6V93 - chains A and F of the 7 polymer chains in the assembly; structure by electron microscopy, 3.10 A resolution.

== Chain A ==
Name: DNA polymerase zeta catalytic subunit
Source organism: Saccharomyces cerevisiae (strain ATCC 204508 / S288c)
Notes: EC 2.7.7.7
UniProt: P14284 (DPOZ_YEAST); numbering as in UniProt (aligned over 1-1504)
Chain sequence (1538 residues; row label = number of the first residue in the row; numbers below 1 keep their minus sign (Met-33 is residue -33)):
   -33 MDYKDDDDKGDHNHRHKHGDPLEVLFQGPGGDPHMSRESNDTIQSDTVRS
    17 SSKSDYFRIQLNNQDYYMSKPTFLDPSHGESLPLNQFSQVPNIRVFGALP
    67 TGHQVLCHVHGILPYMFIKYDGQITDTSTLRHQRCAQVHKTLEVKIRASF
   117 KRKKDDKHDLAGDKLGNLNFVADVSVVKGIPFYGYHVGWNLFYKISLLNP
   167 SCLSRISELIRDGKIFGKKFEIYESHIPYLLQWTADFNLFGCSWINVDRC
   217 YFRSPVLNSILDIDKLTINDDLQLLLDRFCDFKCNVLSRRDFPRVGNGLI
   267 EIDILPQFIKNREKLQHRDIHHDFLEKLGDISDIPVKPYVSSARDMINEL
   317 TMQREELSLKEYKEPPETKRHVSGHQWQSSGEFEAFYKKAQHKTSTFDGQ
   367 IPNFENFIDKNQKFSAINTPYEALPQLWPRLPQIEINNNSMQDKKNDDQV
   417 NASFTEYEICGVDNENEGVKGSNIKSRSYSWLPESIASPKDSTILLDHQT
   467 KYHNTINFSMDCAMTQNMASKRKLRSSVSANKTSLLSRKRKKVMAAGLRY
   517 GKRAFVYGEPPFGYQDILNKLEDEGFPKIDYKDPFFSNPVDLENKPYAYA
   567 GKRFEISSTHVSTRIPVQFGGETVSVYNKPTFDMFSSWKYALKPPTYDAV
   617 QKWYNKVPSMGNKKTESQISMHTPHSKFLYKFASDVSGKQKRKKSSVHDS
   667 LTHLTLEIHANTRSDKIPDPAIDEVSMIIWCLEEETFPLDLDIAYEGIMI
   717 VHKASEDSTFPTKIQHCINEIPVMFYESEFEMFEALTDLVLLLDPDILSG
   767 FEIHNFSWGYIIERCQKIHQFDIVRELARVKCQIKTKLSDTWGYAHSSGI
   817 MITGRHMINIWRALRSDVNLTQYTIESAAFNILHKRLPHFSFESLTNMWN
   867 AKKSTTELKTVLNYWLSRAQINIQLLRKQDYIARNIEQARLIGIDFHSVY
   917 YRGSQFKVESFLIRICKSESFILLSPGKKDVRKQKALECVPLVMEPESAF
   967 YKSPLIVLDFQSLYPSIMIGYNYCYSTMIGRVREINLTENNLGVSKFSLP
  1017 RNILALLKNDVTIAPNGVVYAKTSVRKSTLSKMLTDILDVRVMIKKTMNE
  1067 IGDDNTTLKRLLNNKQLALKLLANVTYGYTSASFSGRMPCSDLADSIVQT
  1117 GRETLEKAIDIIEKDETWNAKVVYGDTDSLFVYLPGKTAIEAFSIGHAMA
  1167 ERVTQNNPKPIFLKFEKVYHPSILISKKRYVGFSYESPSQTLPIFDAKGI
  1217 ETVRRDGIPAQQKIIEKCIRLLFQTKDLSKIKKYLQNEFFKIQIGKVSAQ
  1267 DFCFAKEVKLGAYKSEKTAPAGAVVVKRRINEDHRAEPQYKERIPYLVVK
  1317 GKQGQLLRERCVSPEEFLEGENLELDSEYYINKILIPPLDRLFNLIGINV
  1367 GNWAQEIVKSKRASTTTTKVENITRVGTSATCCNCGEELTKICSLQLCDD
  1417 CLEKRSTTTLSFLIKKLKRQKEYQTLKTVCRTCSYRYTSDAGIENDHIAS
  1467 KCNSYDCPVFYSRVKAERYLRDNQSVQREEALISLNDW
Not modelled in the structure: -33 to 19, 118-129, 295-301, 363-364, 401-511, 625-661, 721-722, 799-804, 1373-1418, 1502-1504
Sequence notes: initiating methionine (-33); expression tag (-32 to 0)
Bound ions: Ca2+ site 1: Asp975, Phe976, Asp1144 (together with 2'-deoxycytidine-5'-triphosphate); Ca2+ site 2: Asp1144, Ser1145; 4Fe-4S cluster Fe: Cys1446, Cys1449, Cys1468, Cys1473
Small-molecule neighbours:
  - 2'-deoxycytidine-5'-triphosphate (DCP): Asp975, Phe976, Gln977, Ser978, Leu979, Tyr980, Pro981, Arg1057, Lys1086, Leu1087, Asn1090, Tyr1093, Asp1144
  - 4Fe-4S cluster (SF4): Arg852, Leu853, Pro854, Cys1446, Cys1449, Cys1468, Ser1470, Cys1473, Val1475, Phe1476, Arg1479
Swiss-Prot annotation at these positions:
  - zinc finger: Cys1398 to Cys1417 (CysA-type)
  - motif: Cys1446 to Cys1473 (CysB motif)
  - binding site (Zn(2+)): Cys1398, Cys1401, Cys1414, Cys1417
  - binding site ([4Fe-4S] cluster): Cys1446, Cys1449, Cys1468, Cys1473
From the paper describing this entry:
  - catalytic residues: Asp975, Asp1144
  - binding site for the 30-nt DNA strand: Leu1087, Asn1090, Val1091, Tyr1093, Gly1094
  - binding site for 2'-deoxycytidine-5'-triphosphate: Tyr980

== Chain F ==
Name: DNA polymerase delta small subunit
Source organism: Saccharomyces cerevisiae (strain ATCC 204508 / S288c)
Notes: EC 2.7.7.7
UniProt: P46957 (DPOD2_YEAST); residues 1-487 here = UniProt positions 1-487
Chain sequence (494 residues; numbered -6 to 487; the number before each row is that of its first residue; numbers below 1 keep their minus sign (Gly-6 is residue -6)):
    -6 GPGGDLHMDALLTKFNEDRSLQDENLSQPRTRVRIVDDNLYNKSNPFQLC
    44 YKKRDYGSQYYHIYQYRLKTFRERVLKECDKRWDAGFTLNGQLVLKKDKV
    94 LDIQGNQPCWCVGSIYCEMKYKPNVLDEVINDTYGAPDLTKSYTDKEGGS
   144 DEIMLEDESGRVLLVGDFIRSTPFITGVVVGILGMEAEAGTFQVLDICYP
   194 TPLPQNPFPAPIATCPTRGKIALVSGLNLNNTSPDRLLRLEILREFLMGR
   244 INNKIDDISLIGRLLICGNSVDFDIKSVNKDELMISLTEFSKFLHNILPS
   294 ISVDIMPGTNDPSDKSLPQQPFHKSLFDKSLESYFNGSNKEILNLVTNPY
   344 EFSYNGVDVLAVSGKNINDICKYVIPSNDNGESENKVEEGESNDFKDDIE
   394 HRLDLMECTMKWQNIAPTAPDTLWCYPYTDKDPFVLDKWPHVYIVANQPY
   444 FGTRVVEIGGKNIKIISVPEFSSTGMIILLDLETLEAETVKIDI
Not modelled in the structure: -6 to -2, 48-50, 140-142, 204-209, 374-388, 487
Sequence notes: expression tag (-6 to 0)
Swiss-Prot annotation at these positions:
  - modified residue: Met1 (N-acetylmethionine), Ser20 (Phosphoserine)

== Chain A / chain F interface ==
Residue-residue contacts - 75 pairs, chain A then chain F:
  Thr725(A) with Leu94(F)
  His732(A) with Arg154(F)
  His850(A) with Lys134(F)
  Lys851(A) with Lys134(F); Asp138(F)
  Arg852(A) with Pro130(F)
  Lys869(A) with Glu151(F)
  Thr871(A) with Arg154(F)
  Thr872(A) with Arg154(F), hydrogen bond
  Lys875(A) with Tyr109(F)
  Glu1419(A) with Lys317(F)
  Lys1420(A) with Phe320(F)
  Arg1421(A) with Ser318(F), hydrogen bond (backbone-side chain)
  Ser1422(A) with Met277(F); Ser318(F)
  Thr1423(A) with Lys273(F)
  Thr1425(A) with Ser318(F)
  Leu1426(A) with Lys273(F); Leu276(F), hydrophobic; Met277(F), hydrophobic; Leu280(F), hydrophobic; Leu319(F), hydrophobic
  Leu1429(A) with Pro305(F); His316(F)
  Ile1430(A) with Val271(F), hydrophobic; Asn272(F); Lys273(F)
  Leu1433(A) with Ile268(F); Pro305(F), hydrophobic; Ser306(F)
  Lys1434(A) with Ile268(F)
  Gln1436(A) with Asp307(F); Lys308(F)
  Lys1437(A) with Ile268(F)
  Tyr1439(A) with Trp417(F), hydrophobic
  Gln1440(A) with Lys308(F); Trp417(F)
  Thr1441(A) with Val122(F); Asp125(F); Thr126(F)
  Leu1442(A) with Thr126(F)
  Thr1444(A) with Val122(F)
  Val1445(A) with Val122(F); Thr126(F); Leu132(F)
  Arg1447(A) with Tyr114(F); Pro413(F), hydrogen bond (side chain-backbone); Asp414(F), salt bridge
  Thr1448(A) with Tyr114(F); Leu119(F); Leu132(F); Ser135(F); Tyr136(F)
  Cys1449(A) with Leu132(F); Ser135(F)
  Tyr1451(A) with Glu111(F); Lys113(F); Ser135(F); Tyr136(F), hydrophobic
  Arg1452(A) with Ser135(F); Asp138(F), salt bridge
  Ser1455(A) with Tyr109(F), hydrogen bond (backbone-side chain)
  Asp1456(A) with Thr169(F)
  Ala1457(A) with Glu111(F); Met112(F)
  Gly1458(A) with Thr169(F); Pro413(F)
  Ile1459(A) with Tyr57(F), hydrophobic; Ala412(F), hydrophobic; Pro413(F)
  Asp1462(A) with Tyr53(F)
  His1463(A) with Tyr54(F)
  Val1475(A) with Gly128(F)
  Gln1493(A) with Lys45(F)
  Leu1501(A) with Lys317(F)
Interface residues without a listed pair, chain A (54 interface residues in all): Ser724, Lys729, Lys868, Ser870, Lys1229, Lys1443, Glu1460, Ser1466, Pro1474, Arg1494, Ile1499
Interface residues without a listed pair, chain F (56 interface residues in all): Ser51, Lys92, Tyr127, Ala129, Ser152, Gly153, Lys269, Asp304, Ser309, Asp321, Lys322, Tyr366

== Summary ==
54 residues of chain A and 56 residues of chain F are in contact, with 4 hydrogen bonds and 2 salt bridges.
Polar contacts include Arg1447(A)-Asp414(F), Arg1452(A)-Asp138(F) and Thr872(A)-Arg154(F). The paper reports
catalytic residues Asp975(A) and Asp1144(A); a binding site for the 30-nt DNA strand at Leu1087(A), Asn1090(A)
and Val1091(A) among others.
Here chain A is DNA polymerase zeta catalytic subunit and chain F is DNA polymerase delta small subunit, both
from Saccharomyces cerevisiae (strain ATCC 204508 / S288c). Entry 6V93 (Structure of DNA Polymerase
Zeta/DNA/dNTP Ternary Complex) was determined by electron microscopy together with 6V8P from the same study.
